2WZG - chain A; structure by X-ray diffraction, 1.90 A resolution.

== Chain A ==
Molecule: Glucosyltransferase
Source organism: Legionella pneumophila
Reference sequence: Q5WWY0 (Q5WWY0_LEGPL); residue numbers follow UniProt; this construct covers 1-525
Sequence (525 residues; each row starts with the number of its first residue):
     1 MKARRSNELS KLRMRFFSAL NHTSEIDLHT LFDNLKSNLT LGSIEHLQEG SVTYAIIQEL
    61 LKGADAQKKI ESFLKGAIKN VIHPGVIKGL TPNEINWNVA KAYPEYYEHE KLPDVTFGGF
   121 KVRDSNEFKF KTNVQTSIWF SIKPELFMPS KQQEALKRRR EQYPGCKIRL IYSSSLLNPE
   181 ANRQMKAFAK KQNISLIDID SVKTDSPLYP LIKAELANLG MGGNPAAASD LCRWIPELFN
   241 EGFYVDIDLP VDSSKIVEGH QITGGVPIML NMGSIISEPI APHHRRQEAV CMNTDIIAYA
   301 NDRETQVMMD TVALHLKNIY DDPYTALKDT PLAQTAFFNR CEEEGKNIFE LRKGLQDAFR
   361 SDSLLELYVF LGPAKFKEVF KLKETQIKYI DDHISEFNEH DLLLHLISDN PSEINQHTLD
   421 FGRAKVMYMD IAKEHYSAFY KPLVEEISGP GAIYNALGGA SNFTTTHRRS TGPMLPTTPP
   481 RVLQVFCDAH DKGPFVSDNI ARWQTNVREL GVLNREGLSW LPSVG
Not modelled in the structure: 1-5, 411-418, 510-517, 524-525
Small-molecule neighbours: uridine-5'-diphosphate-glucose (UPG): Ile-138, Trp-139, Phe-140, Ile-142, Pro-225, Ala-226, Ser-229, Asp-230, Arg-233, Tyr-244, Asp-246, Ile-247, Asp-248, Asn-293, Thr-294, Asp-295, Val-444, Gly-449, Pro-450, Asn-499, Leu-518, Ser-519, Trp-520
From the paper describing this entry:
  - binding site for uridine-5'-diphosphate-glucose: Ile-138, Trp-139, Phe-140, Ile-142, Pro-225, Asp-230, Arg-233, Asp-246, Ile-247, Ser-519, Trp-520
  - conformationally variable residues (order/disorder transition): Glu-509 to Trp-520

== Summary ==
Chain A binds uridine-5'-diphosphate-glucose. The paper reports a binding site for
uridine-5'-diphosphate-glucose at Ile-138, Trp-139 and Phe-140 among others; conformational variability at
Glu-509.
Chain A is Glucosyltransferase (Legionella pneumophila); the structure, Legionella glucosyltransferase (Lgt1)
crystal structure, was determined by X-ray diffraction together with 2WZF from the same study.
